Entry 6S7O (electron microscopy, 3.50 A resolution); this record covers chains F and G of the 8 polymer chains in the assembly.

Chain F:
Protein: Dolichyl-diphosphooligosaccharide--protein glycosyltransferase subunit 2
Source organism: Homo sapiens
UniProt: P04844 (RPN2_HUMAN); residues 1-631 here = UniProt positions 1-631
Chain sequence (631 residues; each row starts with the number of its first residue):
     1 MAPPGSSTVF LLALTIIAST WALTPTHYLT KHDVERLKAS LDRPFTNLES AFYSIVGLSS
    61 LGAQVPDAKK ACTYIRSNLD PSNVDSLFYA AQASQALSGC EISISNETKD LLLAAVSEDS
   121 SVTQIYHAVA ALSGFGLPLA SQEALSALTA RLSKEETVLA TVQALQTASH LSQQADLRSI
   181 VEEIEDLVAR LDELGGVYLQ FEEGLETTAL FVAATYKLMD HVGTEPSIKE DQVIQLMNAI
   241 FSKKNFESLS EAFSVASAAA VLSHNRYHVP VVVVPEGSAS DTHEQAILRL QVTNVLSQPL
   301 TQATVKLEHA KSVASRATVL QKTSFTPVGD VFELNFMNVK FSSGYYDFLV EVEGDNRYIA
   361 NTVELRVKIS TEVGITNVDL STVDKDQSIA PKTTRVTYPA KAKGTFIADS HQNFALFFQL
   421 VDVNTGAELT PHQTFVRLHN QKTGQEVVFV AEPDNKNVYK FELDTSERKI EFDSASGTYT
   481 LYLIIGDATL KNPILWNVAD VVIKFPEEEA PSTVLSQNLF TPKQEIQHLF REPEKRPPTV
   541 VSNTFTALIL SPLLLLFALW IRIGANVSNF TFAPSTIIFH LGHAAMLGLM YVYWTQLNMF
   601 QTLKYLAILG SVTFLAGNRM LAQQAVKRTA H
Disordered / not traced: 1-367, 386-390, 409-413, 507-517, 630-631
Residues lining bound ligands:
  - EGY ((4R,7R)-4-hydroxy-N,N,N-trimethyl-4,9-dioxo-7-[(undecanoyloxy)methyl]-3,5,8-trioxa-4lambda~5~-phosphadocosan-1-aminium), molecule 1: Phe-579, Leu-606, Gly-610, Ser-611, Thr-613, Phe-614, Gly-617, Asn-618, Leu-621
  - EGY, molecule 2: Tyr-593, Trp-594, Leu-597, Asn-598, Met-599, Phe-600
  - KZB ((2S,3R,4R,5S,6S)-2-(hydroxymethyl)-6-[(1S,2R,3R,4R,5'S,6S,7R,8S,9R,12R,13R,15S,16S,18R)-5',7,9,13-tetramethyl-3,15-bis(oxidanyl)spiro[5-oxapentacyclo[10.8.0.02,9.04,8.013,18]icosane-6,2'-oxane]-16-yl]oxy-oxane-3,4,5-triol), molecule 1: Thr-546, Leu-550, Tyr-591
  - KZB, molecule 2: Leu-581, Ala-584, Ala-585, Gly-588, Tyr-591, Val-592, Gln-596
  - KZB, molecule 3: Ala-585, Leu-589, Val-592, Gln-596, Leu-597, Gln-601, Tyr-605
Curated features (UniProtKB/Swiss-Prot):
  - glycosylation: Asn-106 (N-linked (GlcNAc...) asparagine)
  - cross-link: Lys-154 (Glycyl lysine isopeptide (Lys-Gly) (interchain with G-Cter in ubiquitin))

Chain G:
Protein: Dolichyl-diphosphooligosaccharide--protein glycosyltransferase 48 kDa subunit
Source organism: Homo sapiens
UniProt: A0A024RAD5 (A0A024RAD5_HUMAN); residues 1-456 here = UniProt positions 1-456
Chain sequence (456 residues; row label = number of the first residue in the row):
     1 MGYFRCAGAG SFGRRRKMEP STAARAWALF WLLLPLLGAV CASGPRTLVL LDNLNVRETH
    61 SLFFRSLKDR GFELTFKTAD DPSLSLIKYG EFLYDNLIIF SPSVEDFGGN INVETISAFI
   121 DGGGSVLVAA SSDIGDPLRE LGSECGIEFD EEKTAVIDHH NYDISDLGQH TLIVADTENL
   181 LKAPTIVGKS SLNPILFRGV GMVADPDNPL VLDILTGSST SYSFFPDKPI TQYPHAVGKN
   241 TLLIAGLQAR NNARVIFSGS LDFFSDSFFN SAVQKAAPGS QRYSQTGNYE LAVALSRWVF
   301 KEEGVLRVGP VSHHRVGETA PPNAYTVTDL VEYSIVIQQL SNGKWVPFDG DDIQLEFVRI
   361 DPFVRTFLKK KGGKYSVQFK LPDVYGVFQF KVDYNRLGYT HLYSSTQVSV RPLQHTQYER
   421 FIPSAYPYYA SAFSMMLGLF IFSIVFLHMK EKEKSD
Disordered / not traced: 1-41, 453-456
Residues lining bound ligands:
  - KZB ((2S,3R,4R,5S,6S)-2-(hydroxymethyl)-6-[(1S,2R,3R,4R,5'S,6S,7R,8S,9R,12R,13R,15S,16S,18R)-5',7,9,13-tetramethyl-3,15-bis(oxidanyl)spiro[5-oxapentacyclo[10.8.0.02,9.04,8.013,18]icosane-6,2'-oxane]-16-yl]oxy-oxane-3,4,5-triol), molecule 1: Phe-421, Tyr-426, Ala-430
  - KZB, molecule 2: Phe-433, Met-436, Leu-437, Phe-440

Chain F / chain G interface:
Pairs across the interface - 83 pairs, chain F then chain G:
  Lys-368(F) with Gly-168(G), hydrogen bond (side chain-backbone)
  His-432(F) with Tyr-222(G), hydrogen bond; Phe-225(G), hydrogen bond (side chain-backbone); Lys-228(G), hydrogen bond (side chain-backbone); Ile-230(G)
  Gln-433(F) with His-159(G); Thr-220(G); Tyr-222(G)
  Phe-435(F) with Tyr-222(G), hydrophobic; Ile-230(G), hydrophobic; Pro-234(G), hydrophobic; Val-237(G), hydrophobic
  Glu-446(F) with Ser-219(G); Gly-238(G); Lys-239(G), hydrogen bond (side chain-backbone)
  Val-448(F) with Tyr-233(G)
  Asp-487(F) with His-159(G)
  Ala-488(F) with His-159(G); Gln-169(G); His-170(G)
  Pro-493(F) with His-159(G); His-160(G)
  Leu-495(F) with His-160(G)
  Leu-519(F) with Pro-209(G)
  Phe-520(F) with Asn-395(G); Leu-397(G), hydrophobic
  Pro-522(F) with Gln-354(G); Arg-396(G)
  Lys-523(F) with Gln-354(G), hydrogen bond (backbone-side chain); Glu-356(G); Arg-365(G)
  Gln-524(F) with Arg-365(G), hydrogen bond (backbone-side chain)
  Glu-525(F) with Arg-365(G); Phe-367(G)
  Ile-526(F) with Pro-362(G), hydrophobic; Phe-363(G); Val-364(G); Arg-365(G), hydrogen bond (backbone-backbone)
  Gln-527(F) with Phe-363(G)
  His-528(F) with Pro-382(G); Asp-383(G), hydrogen bond (side chain-backbone)
  Phe-530(F) with Thr-328(G); Lys-380(G); Leu-381(G); Asp-383(G)
  Arg-531(F) with Asp-383(G), hydrogen bond (backbone-side chain)
  Arg-536(F) with Glu-419(G), salt bridge
  Pro-537(F) with Ser-424(G)
  Ser-542(F) with Pro-423(G)
  Phe-545(F) with Pro-427(G), hydrophobic
  Thr-546(F) with Tyr-426(G); Pro-427(G)
  Ile-549(F) with Pro-427(G), hydrophobic; Ser-431(G)
  Leu-553(F) with Leu-437(G), hydrophobic
  Phe-557(F) with Ile-441(G), hydrophobic
  Trp-560(F) with Ile-441(G), hydrophobic; Phe-442(G), hydrophobic; Val-445(G), hydrophobic
  Ala-565(F) with Val-445(G), hydrophobic; Met-449(G), hydrophobic
  Asn-566(F) with His-448(G); Met-449(G); Lys-450(G), hydrogen bond (side chain-backbone)
  Val-567(F) with Ile-444(G); His-448(G)
  Asn-569(F) with His-448(G); Met-449(G), hydrogen bond (side chain-backbone); Lys-450(G)
  Phe-570(F) with His-448(G)
  His-580(F) with Ser-443(G); His-448(G), hydrogen bond
  His-583(F) with Phe-440(G)
  Ala-584(F) with Phe-440(G), hydrophobic
  Leu-587(F) with Met-436(G)
  Met-590(F) with Met-436(G), hydrophobic
  Tyr-591(F) with Phe-433(G), hydrophobic
  Trp-594(F) with Arg-420(G), hydrogen bond (backbone-side chain); Phe-421(G), hydrophobic; Phe-433(G), hydrophobic
  Thr-595(F) with Arg-420(G)
  Met-620(F) with Leu-447(G), hydrophobic
  Gln-624(F) with His-448(G)
Also at the interface, not in a pair above, chain F (54 interface residues in all): Arg-437, Val-450, Glu-452, Ile-485, Gly-486, Thr-521, Asn-543, Ser-568, Phe-579
Also at the interface, not in a pair above, chain G (62 interface residues in all): Phe-224, Thr-231, Asp-352, Thr-366, Val-384, Ile-422, Tyr-429, Ala-430, Leu-439

Summary:
Chain F and chain G form an interface of 54 and 62 residues respectively; the contacts include 14 hydrogen
bonds and 1 salt bridge. Among the polar pairs are Arg-536(F)/Glu-419(G), Lys-368(F)/Gly-168(G) and
His-432(F)/Tyr-222(G). One compound KZB molecule is bound between chain F and chain G.
Chain F is Dolichyl-diphosphooligosaccharide--protein glycosyltransferase subunit 2 and chain G is
Dolichyl-diphosphooligosaccharide--protein glycosyltransferase 48 kDa subunit, both from Homo sapiens; the
structure, Cryo-EM structure of human oligosaccharyltransferase complex OST-A, was determined by electron
microscopy (same publication as 6S7T).
